PDB entry 6J7B | X-ray diffraction, 1.62 A resolution | chains A and B

# Chain A
Molecule: Tubulinyl-Tyr carboxypeptidase 1
From: Homo sapiens
Notes: EC 3.4.17.17
UniProt: Q7L8A9 (VASH1_HUMAN); numbering as in UniProt (aligned over 57-306)
Chain sequence (250 residues; each row starts with the number of its first residue):
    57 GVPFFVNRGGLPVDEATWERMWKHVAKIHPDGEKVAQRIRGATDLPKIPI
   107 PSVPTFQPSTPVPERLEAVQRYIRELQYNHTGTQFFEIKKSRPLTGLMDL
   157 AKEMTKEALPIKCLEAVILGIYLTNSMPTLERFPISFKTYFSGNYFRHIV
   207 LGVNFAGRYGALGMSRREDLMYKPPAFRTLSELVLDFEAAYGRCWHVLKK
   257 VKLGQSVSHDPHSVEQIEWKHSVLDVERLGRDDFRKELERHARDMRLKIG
Unresolved in the structure: 306
Glycans and other covalent adducts: epoY (BJL) linked to Cys-169
Ligand contacts: epoY (BJL; N-[(3R)-4-ethoxy-3-hydroxy-4-oxobutanoyl]-L-tyrosine): Phe-60, Tyr-134, Gln-140, Lys-168, Leu-170, Phe-202, Arg-203, His-204, Met-220, Ser-221, Arg-222, Arg-223
Curated features (UniProtKB/Swiss-Prot):
  - active site: Cys-169, His-204, Ser-221
  - site: Arg-76, Met-77 (Cleavage)
  - mutagenesis: Trp-74 to Trp-78 (Strongly reduced interaction with SVBP), Arg-76 (R76A: Disappearance of 36, 32 and 27 kDa processed forms), Met-77 to Val-81 (No effect on tyrosine carboxypeptidase activity on alpha-tubulin), Met-77 (M77R: No effect on tyrosine carboxypeptidase activity on alpha-tubulin. Reduced tyrosine carboxypeptidase activity on alpha-tubulin; when associated with R-141 ...), Val-81 (V81R: No effect on tyrosine carboxypeptidase activity on alpha-tubulin. Reduced tyrosine carboxypeptidase activity on alpha-tubulin; when associated with R-141 ...), Tyr-134 (Y134A/F: Abolished tyrosine carboxypeptidase activity on alpha-tubulin), Phe-141 (F141R: No effect on tyrosine carboxypeptidase activity on alpha-tubulin. Reduced tyrosine carboxypeptidase activity on alpha-tubulin; when associated with R-77 ...), Lys-145 (K145A/E: Reduced tyrosine carboxypeptidase activity on alpha-tubulin), Lys-146 (K146A/E: Abolished tyrosine carboxypeptidase activity on alpha-tubulin. Abolished tyrosine carboxypeptidase activity on alpha-tubulin; when associated with A-222), Leu-165 to Pro-166 (Almost abolished interaction with VASH1), Lys-168 (K168E: Abolished tyrosine carboxypeptidase activity on alpha-tubulin), Cys-169 (C169A/S: Abolished tyrosine carboxypeptidase activity on alpha-tubulin), 11 further mutagenesis entries in UniProt
From the paper describing this entry:
  - binding site for epoY: Tyr-134, Lys-168, Cys-169, Phe-202, Arg-203, Ser-221, Arg-222
  - contacts within the chain: Tyr-134/Arg-222 (hydrogen bond)
  - mutagenesis - C169A, C169S, H204A: abolished catalytic activity
  - mutagenesis - Y134A, K146A, K146A/R222A, S221A, R222A: decreased catalytic activity
  - mutagenesis - K146A/R222A: abolished catalytic activity on SVBP

# Chain B
Molecule: Small vasohibin-binding protein
From: Homo sapiens
UniProt: Q8N300 (SVBP_HUMAN); residues 1-52 here = UniProt positions 1-52
Chain sequence (52 residues; each row starts with the number of its first residue):
     1 MDPPARKEKTKVKESVSRVEKAKQKSAQQELKQRQRAEIYALNRVMTELE
    51 QQ
Unresolved in the structure: 1-19
Curated features (UniProtKB/Swiss-Prot):
  - mutagenesis: Lys-32 (K32E: Decreased VASH1 tyrosine carboxypeptidase activity on alpha-tubulin), Arg-34 (R34E: No effect on VASH1 tyrosine carboxypeptidase activity on alpha-tubulin), Gln-35 to Arg-36 (Strongly decreased interaction with VASH1. Decreased VASH1 tyrosine carboxypeptidase activity on alpha-tubulin. Strongly decreased interaction with VASH2 ...), Gln-35 (Q35A: Decreased VASH1 tyrosine carboxypeptidase activity on alpha-tubulin), Arg-36 (R36E: Decreased VASH1 tyrosine carboxypeptidase activity on alpha-tubulin), Ile-39 to Leu-42 (Strongly decreased VASH1 tyrosine carboxypeptidase activity on alpha-tubulin), Ile-39 to Tyr-40 (Strongly decreased interaction with VASH1. Decreased VASH1 tyrosine carboxypeptidase activity on alpha-tubulin. Disrupted interaction with VASH2 ...), Ile-39 (I39E: No effect on VASH1 tyrosine carboxypeptidase activity on alpha-tubulin), Tyr-40 (Y40F: No effect on VASH1 tyrosine carboxypeptidase activity on alpha-tubulin), Leu-42 to Asn-43 (Decreased interaction with VASH1. Almost abolished VASH1 tyrosine carboxypeptidase activity on alpha-tubulin. Strongly decreased interaction with VASH2 ...), Leu-42 (L42E: No effect on VASH1 tyrosine carboxypeptidase activity on alpha-tubulin), Asn-43 (N43A: Decreased VASH1 tyrosine carboxypeptidase activity on alpha-tubulin), 2 further mutagenesis entries in UniProt
From the paper describing this entry:
  - mutagenesis - Q35A/R36A (20-29% versus 50%), I39A/Y40A (20-29% versus 50%), L42A/N43A, V45A/M46A (20-29% versus 50%): decreased catalytic activity
  - mutagenesis - Q35A/R36A: abolished catalytic activity on VASH1

# How chain A and chain B interact
Pairs across the interface (57):
  Leu-67(A) / Lys-32(B)
  Pro-68(A) / Gln-28(B)
  Pro-68(A) / Leu-31(B)  hydrophobic
  Pro-68(A) / Lys-32(B)
  Pro-68(A) / Gln-35(B)
  Val-69(A) / Gln-35(B)  hydrogen bond (backbone-side chain)
  Trp-74(A) / Gln-35(B)
  Trp-74(A) / Glu-38(B)
  Trp-74(A) / Ile-39(B)  hydrophobic
  Met-77(A) / Leu-42(B)  hydrophobic
  Trp-78(A) / Glu-38(B)
  Trp-78(A) / Leu-42(B)  hydrophobic
  Val-81(A) / Leu-42(B)  hydrophobic
  Ile-84(A) / Met-46(B)  hydrophobic
  His-85(A) / Val-45(B)
  His-85(A) / Met-46(B)
  His-85(A) / Leu-49(B)
  Pro-86(A) / Leu-49(B)
  Val-91(A) / Val-45(B)  hydrophobic
  Ile-95(A) / Glu-38(B)
  Ile-95(A) / Ala-41(B)
  Ile-95(A) / Leu-42(B)
  Arg-96(A) / Glu-38(B)
  Gly-97(A) / Glu-38(B)  hydrogen bond (backbone-side chain)
  Ala-98(A) / Arg-34(B)
  Leu-101(A) / Ala-37(B)
  Leu-101(A) / Glu-38(B)
  Leu-101(A) / Ala-41(B)  hydrophobic
  Lys-103(A) / Arg-36(B)
  Ile-104(A) / Arg-36(B)  hydrogen bond (backbone-side chain)
  Ile-104(A) / Tyr-40(B)  hydrophobic
  Pro-105(A) / Arg-36(B)  hydrogen bond (backbone-side chain)
  Ile-106(A) / Arg-36(B)
  Leu-132(A) / Tyr-40(B)  hydrogen bond (backbone-side chain)
  Gln-133(A) / Tyr-40(B)
  Gln-133(A) / Asn-43(B)  hydrogen bond
  Tyr-134(A) / Asn-43(B)  hydrogen bond (backbone-side chain)
  Asn-135(A) / Asn-43(B)
  His-136(A) / Asn-43(B)  hydrogen bond (backbone-side chain)
  His-136(A) / Met-46(B)
  His-136(A) / Thr-47(B)
  His-136(A) / Glu-50(B)  salt bridge
  Thr-137(A) / Leu-42(B)
  Thr-137(A) / Asn-43(B)
  Phe-141(A) / Ile-39(B)  hydrophobic
  Glu-163(A) / Lys-32(B)  salt bridge
  Glu-163(A) / Arg-36(B)
  Ala-164(A) / Arg-36(B)  hydrogen bond (backbone-side chain)
  Ala-164(A) / Tyr-40(B)  hydrogen bond (backbone-side chain)
  Leu-165(A) / Arg-36(B)
  Leu-165(A) / Ile-39(B)  hydrophobic
  Leu-165(A) / Tyr-40(B)
  Pro-166(A) / Ile-39(B)
  Pro-166(A) / Tyr-40(B)
  Pro-166(A) / Asn-43(B)
  Arg-222(A) / Glu-50(B)
  Arg-223(A) / Glu-50(B)  salt bridge
Other interface residues (no listed pair), chain A (37 interface residues in all): Arg-94, Thr-99, Pro-102, Pro-107
From the paper, about this interface:
  - hot spots on chain A (mutagenesis) - W74A/W78A: decreased binding to Tubulinyl-Tyr carboxypeptidase 1 (chain A)
  - hot spots on chain A (mutagenesis) - L165E/P166E: abolished binding to Tubulinyl-Tyr carboxypeptidase 1 (chain A)
  - hot spots on chain B (mutagenesis) - Q35A/R36A, I39A/Y40A, L42A/N43A: decreased binding to Small vasohibin-binding protein (chain B)
  - hot spots on chain B (mutagenesis) - V45A/M46A: unchanged binding to Small vasohibin-binding protein (chain B)

# In short
Chain A and chain B form an interface of 37 and 18 residues respectively, with 10 hydrogen bonds and 3 salt
bridges. Among the polar pairs are His-136(A)/Glu-50(B), Glu-163(A)/Lys-32(B) and Arg-223(A)/Glu-50(B). The
paper reports a binding site for epoY at Tyr-134(A), Lys-168(A) and Cys-169(A) among others; Y134A, K146A and
K146A/R222A of chain A, among others, reduce catalytic activity; 14 substitutions were tested in all.
Chain A is Tubulinyl-Tyr carboxypeptidase 1 and chain B is Small vasohibin-binding protein, both from Homo
sapiens; the structure, Crystal structure of VASH1-SVBP in complex with epoY, was determined by X-ray
diffraction together with 6J8F, 6J8N, 6J91 and 6J9H from the same study.
